9BLY - chains A and E of the 12 polymer chains in the assembly; structure by electron microscopy, 3.50 A resolution.

# Chain A
Molecule: Cytoplasmic dynein 1 heavy chain 1
Organism: Homo sapiens
UniProtKB: Q14204 (DYHC1_HUMAN); numbering as in UniProt (aligned over 1-4646)
Amino-acid sequence (4646 residues; numbered 1 to 4646; the number before each row is that of its first residue):
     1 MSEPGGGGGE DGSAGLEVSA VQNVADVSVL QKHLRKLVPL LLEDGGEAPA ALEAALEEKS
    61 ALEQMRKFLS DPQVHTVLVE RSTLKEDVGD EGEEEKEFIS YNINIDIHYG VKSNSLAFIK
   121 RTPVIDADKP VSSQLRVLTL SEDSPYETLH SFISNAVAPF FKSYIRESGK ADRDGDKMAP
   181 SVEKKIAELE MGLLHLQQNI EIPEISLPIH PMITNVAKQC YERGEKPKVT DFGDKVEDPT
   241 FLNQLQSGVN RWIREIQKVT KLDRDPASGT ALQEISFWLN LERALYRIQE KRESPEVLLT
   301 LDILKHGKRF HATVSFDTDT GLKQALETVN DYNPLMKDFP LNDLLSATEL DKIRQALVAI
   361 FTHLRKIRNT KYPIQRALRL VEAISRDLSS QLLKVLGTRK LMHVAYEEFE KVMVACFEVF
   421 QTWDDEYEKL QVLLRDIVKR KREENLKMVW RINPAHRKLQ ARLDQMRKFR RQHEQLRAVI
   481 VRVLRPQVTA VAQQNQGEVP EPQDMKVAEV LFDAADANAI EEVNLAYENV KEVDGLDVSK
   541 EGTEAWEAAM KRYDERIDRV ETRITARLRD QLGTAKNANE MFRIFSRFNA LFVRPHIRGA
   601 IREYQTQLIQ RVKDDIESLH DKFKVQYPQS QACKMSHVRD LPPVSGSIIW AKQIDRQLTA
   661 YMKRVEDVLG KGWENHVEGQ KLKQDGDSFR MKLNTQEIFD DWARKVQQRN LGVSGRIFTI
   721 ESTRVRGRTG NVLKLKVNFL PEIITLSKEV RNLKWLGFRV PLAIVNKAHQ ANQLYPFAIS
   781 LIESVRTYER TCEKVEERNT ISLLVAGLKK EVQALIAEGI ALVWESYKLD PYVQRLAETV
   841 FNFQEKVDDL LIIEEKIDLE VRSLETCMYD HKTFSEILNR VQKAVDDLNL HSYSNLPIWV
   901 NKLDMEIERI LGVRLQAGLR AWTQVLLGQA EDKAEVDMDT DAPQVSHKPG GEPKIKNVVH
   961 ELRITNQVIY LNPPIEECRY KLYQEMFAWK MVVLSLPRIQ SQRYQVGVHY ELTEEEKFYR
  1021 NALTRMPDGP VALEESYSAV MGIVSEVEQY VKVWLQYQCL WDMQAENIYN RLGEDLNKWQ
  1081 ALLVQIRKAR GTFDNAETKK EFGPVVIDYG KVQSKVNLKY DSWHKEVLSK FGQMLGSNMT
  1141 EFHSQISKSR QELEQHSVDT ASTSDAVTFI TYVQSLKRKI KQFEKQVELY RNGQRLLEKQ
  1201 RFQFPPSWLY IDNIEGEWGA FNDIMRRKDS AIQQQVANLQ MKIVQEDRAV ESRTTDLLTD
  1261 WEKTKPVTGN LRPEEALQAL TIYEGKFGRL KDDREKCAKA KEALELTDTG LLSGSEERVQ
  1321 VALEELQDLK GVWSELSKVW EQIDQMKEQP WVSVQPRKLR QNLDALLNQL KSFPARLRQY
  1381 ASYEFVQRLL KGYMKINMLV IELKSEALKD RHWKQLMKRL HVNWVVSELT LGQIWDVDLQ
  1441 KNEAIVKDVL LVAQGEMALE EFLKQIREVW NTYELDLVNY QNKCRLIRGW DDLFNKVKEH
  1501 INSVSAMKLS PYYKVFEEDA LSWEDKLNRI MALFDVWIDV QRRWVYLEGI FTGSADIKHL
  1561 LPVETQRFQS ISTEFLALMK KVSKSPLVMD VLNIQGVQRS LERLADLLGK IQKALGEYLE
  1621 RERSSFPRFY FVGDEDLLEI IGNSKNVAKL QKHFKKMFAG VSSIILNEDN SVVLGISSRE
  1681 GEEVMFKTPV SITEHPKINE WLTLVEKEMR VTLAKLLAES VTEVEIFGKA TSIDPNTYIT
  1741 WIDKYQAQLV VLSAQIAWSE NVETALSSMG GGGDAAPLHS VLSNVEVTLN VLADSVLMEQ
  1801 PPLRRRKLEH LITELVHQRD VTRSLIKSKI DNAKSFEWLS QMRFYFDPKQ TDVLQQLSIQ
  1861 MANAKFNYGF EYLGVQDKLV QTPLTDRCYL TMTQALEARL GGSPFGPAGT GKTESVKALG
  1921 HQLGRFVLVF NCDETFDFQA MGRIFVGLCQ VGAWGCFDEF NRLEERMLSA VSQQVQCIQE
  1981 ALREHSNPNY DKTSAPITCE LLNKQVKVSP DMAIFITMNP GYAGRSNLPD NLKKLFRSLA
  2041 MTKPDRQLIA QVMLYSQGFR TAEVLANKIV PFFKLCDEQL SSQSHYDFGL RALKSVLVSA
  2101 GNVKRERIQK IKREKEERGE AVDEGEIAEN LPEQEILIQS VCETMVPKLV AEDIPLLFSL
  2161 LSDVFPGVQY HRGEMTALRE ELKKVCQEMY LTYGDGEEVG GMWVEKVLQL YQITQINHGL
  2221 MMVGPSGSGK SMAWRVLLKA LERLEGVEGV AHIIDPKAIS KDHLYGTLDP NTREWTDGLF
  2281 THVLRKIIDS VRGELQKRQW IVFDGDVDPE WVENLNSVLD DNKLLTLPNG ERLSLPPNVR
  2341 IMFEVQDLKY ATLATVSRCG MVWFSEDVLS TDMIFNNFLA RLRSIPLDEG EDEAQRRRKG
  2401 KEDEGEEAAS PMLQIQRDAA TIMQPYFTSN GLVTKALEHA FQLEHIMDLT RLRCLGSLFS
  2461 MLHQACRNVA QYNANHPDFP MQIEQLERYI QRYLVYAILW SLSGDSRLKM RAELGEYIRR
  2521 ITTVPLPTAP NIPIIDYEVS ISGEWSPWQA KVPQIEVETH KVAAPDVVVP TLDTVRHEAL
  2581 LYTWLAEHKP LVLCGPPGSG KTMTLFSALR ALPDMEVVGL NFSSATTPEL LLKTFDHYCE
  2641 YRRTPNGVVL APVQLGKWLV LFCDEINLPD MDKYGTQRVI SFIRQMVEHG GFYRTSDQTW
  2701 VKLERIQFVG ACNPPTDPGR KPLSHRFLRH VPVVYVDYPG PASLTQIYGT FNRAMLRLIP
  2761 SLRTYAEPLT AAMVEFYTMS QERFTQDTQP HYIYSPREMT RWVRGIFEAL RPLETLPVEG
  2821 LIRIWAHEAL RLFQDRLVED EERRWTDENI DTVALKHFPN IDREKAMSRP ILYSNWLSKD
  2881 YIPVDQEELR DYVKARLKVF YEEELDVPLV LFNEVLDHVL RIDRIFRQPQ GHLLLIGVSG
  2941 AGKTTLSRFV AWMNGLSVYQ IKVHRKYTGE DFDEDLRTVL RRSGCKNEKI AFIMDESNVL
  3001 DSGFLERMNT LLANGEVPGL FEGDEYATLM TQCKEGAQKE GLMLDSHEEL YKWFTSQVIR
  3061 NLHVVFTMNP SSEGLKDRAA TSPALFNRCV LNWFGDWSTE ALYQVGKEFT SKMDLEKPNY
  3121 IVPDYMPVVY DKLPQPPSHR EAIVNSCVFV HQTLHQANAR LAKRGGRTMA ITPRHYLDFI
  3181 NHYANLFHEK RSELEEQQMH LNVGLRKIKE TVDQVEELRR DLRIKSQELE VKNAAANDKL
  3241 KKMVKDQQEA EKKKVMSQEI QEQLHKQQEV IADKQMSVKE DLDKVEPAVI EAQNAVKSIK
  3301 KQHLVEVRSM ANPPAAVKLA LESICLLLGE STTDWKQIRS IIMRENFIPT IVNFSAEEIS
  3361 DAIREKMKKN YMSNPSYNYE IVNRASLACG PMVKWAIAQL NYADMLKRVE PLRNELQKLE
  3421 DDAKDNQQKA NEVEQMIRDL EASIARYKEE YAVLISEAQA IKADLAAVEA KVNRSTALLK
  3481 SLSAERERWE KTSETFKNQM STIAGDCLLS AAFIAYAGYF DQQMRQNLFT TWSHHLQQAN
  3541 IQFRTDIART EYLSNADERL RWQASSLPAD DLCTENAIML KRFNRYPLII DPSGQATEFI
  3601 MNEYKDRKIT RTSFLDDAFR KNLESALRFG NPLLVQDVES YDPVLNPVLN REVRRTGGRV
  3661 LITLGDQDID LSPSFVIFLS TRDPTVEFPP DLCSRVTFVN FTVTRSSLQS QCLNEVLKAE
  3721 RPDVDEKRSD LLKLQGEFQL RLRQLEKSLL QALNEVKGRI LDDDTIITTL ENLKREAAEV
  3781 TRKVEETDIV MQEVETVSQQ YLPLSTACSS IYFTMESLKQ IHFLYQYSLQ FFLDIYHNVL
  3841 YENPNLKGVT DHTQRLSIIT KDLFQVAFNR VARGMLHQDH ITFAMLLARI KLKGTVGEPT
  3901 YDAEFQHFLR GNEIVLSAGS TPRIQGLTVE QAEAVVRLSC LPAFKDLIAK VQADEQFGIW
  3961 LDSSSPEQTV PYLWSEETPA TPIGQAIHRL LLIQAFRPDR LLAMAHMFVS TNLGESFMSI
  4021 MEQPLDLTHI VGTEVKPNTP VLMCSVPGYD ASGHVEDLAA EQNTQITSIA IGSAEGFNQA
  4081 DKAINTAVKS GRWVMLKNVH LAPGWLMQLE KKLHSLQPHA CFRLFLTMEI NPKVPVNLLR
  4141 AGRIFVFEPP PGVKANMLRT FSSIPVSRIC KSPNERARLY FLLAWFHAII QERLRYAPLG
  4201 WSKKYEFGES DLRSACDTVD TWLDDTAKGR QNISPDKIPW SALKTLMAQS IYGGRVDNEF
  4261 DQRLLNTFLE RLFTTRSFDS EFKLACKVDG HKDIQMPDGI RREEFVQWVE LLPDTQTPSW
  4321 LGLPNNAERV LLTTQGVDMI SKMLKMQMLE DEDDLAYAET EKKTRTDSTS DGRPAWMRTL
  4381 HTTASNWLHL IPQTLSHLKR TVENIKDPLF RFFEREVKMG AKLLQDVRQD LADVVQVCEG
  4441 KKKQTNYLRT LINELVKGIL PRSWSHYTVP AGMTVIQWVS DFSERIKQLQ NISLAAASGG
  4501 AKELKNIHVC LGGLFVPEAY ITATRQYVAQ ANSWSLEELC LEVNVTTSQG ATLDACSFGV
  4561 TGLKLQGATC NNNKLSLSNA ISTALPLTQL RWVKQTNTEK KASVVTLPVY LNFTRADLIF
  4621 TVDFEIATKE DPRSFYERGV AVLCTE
Unresolved in the structure: 1-19, 489-511, 931-945, 2390-2409, 4348-4373, 4646
Bound ions: Mg2+ site 1: T1913 (together with ADP); Mg2+ site 2: S2231, E2344 (together with ATP)
Residues lining bound ligands:
  - ADP (adenosine-5'-diphosphate), molecule 1: L1879, V1880, T1882, T1885, P1907, A1908, G1909, T1910, G1911, K1912, T1913, E1914, I2049, L2090, R2091, K2094, D2321, R2358
  - ADP, molecule 2: V2567, V2568, V2569, T2571, T2574, P2596, P2597, G2598, S2599, G2600, K2601, T2602, M2603, P2739, I2747, Y2748, F2751, P2796, R2797, T2800
  - ADP, molecule 3: V2907, P2908, L2909, V2910, F2912, V2915, V2938, S2939, G2940, A2941, G2942, K2943, T2944, T2945, W3097, R3174, L3177, N3650
  - ATP (adenosine-5'-triphosphate): L2191, T2192, W2203, P2225, S2226, G2227, S2228, G2229, K2230, S2231, M2232, D2304, E2344, L2369, M2373, I2374, N2377, L2452, R2684, R2726, R2729
UniProt features mapped onto this chain:
  - binding site (ATP): G1906 to T1913, G2224 to S2231, G2595 to T2602, G2937 to T2944
  - modified residue: S2 (N-acetylserine), S70 (Phosphoserine), K1125 (N6-acetyllysine), S1230 (Phosphoserine), K3480 (N6-acetyllysine), S4162 (Phosphoserine), K4283 (N6-acetyllysine), T4366 (Phosphothreonine), S4368 (Phosphoserine)
  - natural variant: E94 (E94K: Found in a patient with spinal muscular atrophy; uncertain significance), K129 (K129I: In CDCBM13), R264 (R264L: In SMALED1), H306 (H306R: In CMT2O and SMALED1), I584 (I584L: In SMALED1), R598 (R598C: In CMT2O and SMALED1), T659 to M662 (deletion: In CDCBM13), K671 (K671E: In SMALED1), P776 (P776L: In SMALED1), Y970 (Y970C: In SMALED1), G1132 (G1132E: In SMALED1), Q1194 (Q1194R: In CMT2O), 9 further natural variant entries in UniProt

# Chain E
Molecule: Cytoplasmic dynein 1 light intermediate chain 2
Organism: Homo sapiens
UniProtKB: O43237 (DC1L2_HUMAN); residues 1-492 here = UniProt positions 1-492
Amino-acid sequence (492 residues; numbered 1 to 492; the number before each row is that of its first residue):
     1 MAPVGVEKKL LLGPNGPAVA AAGDLTSEEE EGQSLWSSIL SEVSTRARSK LPSGKNILVF
    61 GEDGSGKTTL MTKLQGAEHG KKGRGLEYLY LSVHDEDRDD HTRCNVWILD GDLYHKGLLK
   121 FAVSAESLPE TLVIFVADMS RPWTVMESLQ KWASVLREHI DKMKIPPEKM RELERKFVKD
   181 FQDYMEPEEG CQGSPQRRGP LTSGSDEENV ALPLGDNVLT HNLGIPVLVV CTKCDAVSVL
   241 EKEHDYRDEH LDFIQSHLRR FCLQYGAALI YTSVKEEKNL DLLYKYIVHK TYGFHFTTPA
   301 LVVEKDAVFI PAGWDNEKKI AILHENFTTV KPEDAYEDFI VKPPVRKLVH DKELAAEDEQ
   361 VFLMKQQSLL AKQPATPTRA SESPARGPSG SPRTQGRGGP ASVPSSSPGT SVKKPDPNIK
   421 NNAASEGVLA SFFNSLLSKK TGSPGSPGAG GVQSTAKKSG QKTVLSNVQE ELDRMTRKPD
   481 SMVTNSSTEN EA
Unresolved in the structure: 1-36, 187-212, 374-492
UniProt features mapped onto this chain:
  - binding site (ATP): G61 to T68
  - modified residue: S194 (Phosphoserine), S383 (Phosphoserine), S391 (Phosphoserine), R397 (Omega-N-methylarginine), T441 (Phosphothreonine), S443 (Phosphoserine), S446 (Phosphoserine)

# Interface between chain A and chain E
Residue-residue contacts - 85 pairs, chain A then chain E:
  R716(A) - Q373(E)  hydrogen bond
  F718(A) - L370(E)  hydrophobic
  I720(A) - L363(E)  hydrophobic
  I720(A) - Q367(E)  hydrogen bond (backbone-side chain)
  I720(A) - L370(E)  hydrophobic
  L733(A) - Q360(E)
  L733(A) - L363(E)
  K734(A) - L363(E)
  E796(A) - E359(E)
  L803(A) - E353(E)
  A806(A) - L354(E)
  A806(A) - A356(E)
  K809(A) - A356(E)
  K810(A) - A355(E)  hydrogen bond (side chain-backbone)
  K810(A) - A356(E)
  K810(A) - E357(E)
  Q813(A) - F362(E)
  A817(A) - Q366(E)
  I820(A) - Q366(E)
  I820(A) - L370(E)  hydrophobic
  S894(A) - L354(E)
  N895(A) - K352(E)
  N895(A) - E353(E)  hydrogen bond
  N895(A) - L354(E)  hydrogen bond (side chain-backbone)
  N895(A) - A355(E)
  I898(A) - E353(E)
  P974(A) - R103(E)
  E976(A) - Y88(E)
  E976(A) - Y90(E)
  E976(A) - R103(E)  salt bridge
  E976(A) - N105(E)
  E977(A) - Y90(E)  hydrogen bond
  R979(A) - Y88(E)
  R979(A) - W107(E)
  Y980(A) - Y88(E)
  Y980(A) - Y90(E)  hydrophobic
  Y983(A) - Y88(E)  hydrophobic
  Q984(A) - K81(E)
  F987(A) - K81(E)
  F987(A) - G83(E)
  F987(A) - R84(E)
  F987(A) - L86(E)
  F987(A) - E87(E)
  K990(A) - R84(E)  hydrogen bond (side chain-backbone)
  M991(A) - K81(E)
  L994(A) - R84(E)
  G1007(A) - L348(E)
  H1009(A) - R346(E)  hydrogen bond (backbone-side chain)
  Y1010(A) - R346(E)
  Y1010(A) - K347(E)
  R1020(A) - G83(E)  hydrogen bond (side chain-backbone)
  R1020(A) - R84(E)
  L1023(A) - Y114(E)  hydrogen bond (backbone-side chain)
  L1023(A) - H115(E)
  T1024(A) - D112(E)
  T1024(A) - Y114(E)
  M1026(A) - Y114(E)
  G1029(A) - Y114(E)
  P1030(A) - Y114(E)
  E1034(A) - G117(E)
  E1034(A) - L118(E)
  E1034(A) - K120(E)  salt bridge
  E1034(A) - F121(E)
  Y1037(A) - R84(E)
  Y1037(A) - L86(E)  hydrogen bond (side chain-backbone)
  Y1037(A) - F121(E)
  S1038(A) - F121(E)
  M1041(A) - F121(E)  hydrophobic
  Q1056(A) - V43(E)
  Q1056(A) - S44(E)
  C1059(A) - V43(E)  hydrophobic
  D1062(A) - R48(E)
  M1063(A) - R46(E)
  Q1064(A) - R46(E)  hydrogen bond
  N1067(A) - R46(E)
  I1068(A) - E42(E)
  R1071(A) - E42(E)  salt bridge
  R1071(A) - T45(E)  hydrogen bond
  L1072(A) - E42(E)
  L1082(A) - S38(E)
  Q1085(A) - S37(E)
  Q1085(A) - S38(E)  hydrogen bond
  Q1085(A) - I39(E)
  I1086(A) - I39(E)  hydrophobic
  A1089(A) - I39(E)  hydrophobic
Also at the interface, not in a pair above, chain A (58 interface residues in all): E721, V732, L735, I816, P897
Also at the interface, not in a pair above, chain E (49 interface residues in all): L40, S41, K82, G85, H350, D351

# In short
Chain A and chain E form an interface of 58 and 49 residues respectively; the contacts include 14 hydrogen
bonds and 3 salt bridges. Polar pairs include E976(A)-R103(E), E1034(A)-K120(E) and R1071(A)-E42(E). Bound to
chain A: 3 copies of ADP and ATP.
Chain A is Cytoplasmic dynein 1 heavy chain 1 and chain E is Cytoplasmic dynein 1 light intermediate chain 2,
both from Homo sapiens; the structure, Composite structure of full-length human dynein-1 in phi-particle
conformation, was determined by electron microscopy.
